PDB entry 2UY6 | X-ray diffraction, 2.50 A resolution | chains A and B of the 3 polymer chains in the assembly

== Chain A ==
Name: Periplasmid chaperone papd protein
From: Escherichia coli
UniProt: Q1R2W9 (Q1R2W9_ECOUT); residues 1-218 here correspond to UniProt positions 22-239 (UniProt number = residue number + 21)
Chain sequence (218 residues; numbered 1 to 218; the number before each row is that of its first residue):
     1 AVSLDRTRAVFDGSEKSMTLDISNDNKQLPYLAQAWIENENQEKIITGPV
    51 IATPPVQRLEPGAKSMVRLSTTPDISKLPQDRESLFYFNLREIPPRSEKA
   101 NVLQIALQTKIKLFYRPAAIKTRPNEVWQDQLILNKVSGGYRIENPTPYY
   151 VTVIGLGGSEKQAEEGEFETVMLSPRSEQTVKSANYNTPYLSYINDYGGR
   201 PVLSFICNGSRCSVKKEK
Disordered / not traced: 218
Disulfide bonds: C207-C212

== Chain B ==
Name: Pap fimbrial major pilin protein
From: Escherichia coli
UniProt: P04127 (PAPA_ECOLI); residues 1-163 here correspond to UniProt positions 23-185 (UniProt number = residue number + 22)
Chain sequence (163 residues; each row starts with the number of its first residue):
     1 APTIPQGQGKVTFNNTVVDAPCSISQKSADQSIDFGQLSKSFLEAGGVSK
    51 PMDLDIELVNCDITAFKGGNGAKKGTVKLAFTGPIVNGHSDELDTNGGTG
   101 LAIVVQGAGKNVVFDGSEGDANTLKDGENVLHYTAVVKKSSAVGAAVTEG
   151 AFSAVANFNLTYQ
Disordered / not traced: 1-9, 70-73
Sequence notes: engineered mutation N15 (Gly37 in P04127), L101 (Thr123 in P04127)
Disulfide bonds: C22-C61

== Interface between chain A and chain B ==
Residue-residue contacts - 85 pairs, chain A then chain B:
  A1(A) with I24(B), hydrogen bond (backbone-backbone); Q31(B)
  S3(A) with S23(B)
  L4(A) with P21(B)
  D5(A) with V18(B); P21(B)
  R6(A) with D19(B); P21(B)
  T7(A) with D19(B); A20(B); P21(B); Y162(B)
  R8(A) with Q163(B), hydrogen bond (side chain-backbone)
  D25(A) with S23(B), hydrogen bond; N60(B), hydrogen bond
  N26(A) with A29(B)
  L29(A) with A29(B), hydrophobic; D30(B)
  Y31(A) with A29(B), hydrogen bond (side chain-backbone); D30(B); Q31(B)
  R91(A) with N157(B)
  E92(A) with I24(B); Q31(B)
  P94(A) with D30(B)
  S97(A) with D30(B), hydrogen bond; S32(B)
  K99(A) with D34(B)
  A100(A) with D34(B); A151(B), hydrophobic
  N101(A) with I33(B); D34(B); F35(B), hydrogen bond (backbone-backbone); G36(B), hydrogen bond (side chain-backbone); Q37(B); A151(B); F152(B), hydrogen bond (backbone-backbone)
  V102(A) with S32(B); I33(B); F152(B), hydrogen bond (backbone-backbone); S153(B); A154(B), hydrogen bond (backbone-backbone)
  L103(A) with Q31(B); S32(B); I33(B), hydrogen bond (backbone-backbone); F35(B), hydrophobic; L54(B), hydrophobic; L93(B), hydrophobic; I103(B), hydrophobic; A154(B)
  Q104(A) with D30(B); Q31(B); S32(B); A154(B), hydrogen bond (backbone-backbone); V155(B); A156(B), hydrogen bond (backbone-backbone)
  I105(A) with Q26(B); Q31(B), hydrogen bond (backbone-backbone); L54(B), hydrophobic; A156(B); F158(B), hydrophobic
  A106(A) with A156(B), hydrogen bond (backbone-backbone); N157(B); F158(B), hydrogen bond (backbone-backbone)
  L107(A) with I24(B), hydrophobic; F158(B)
  Q108(A) with F158(B), hydrogen bond (backbone-backbone); N159(B); L160(B), hydrogen bond (backbone-backbone)
  T109(A) with L160(B)
  K110(A) with L160(B), hydrogen bond (backbone-backbone); T161(B); Y162(B), hydrogen bond (backbone-backbone)
  K112(A) with Q163(B), hydrogen bond (side chain-backbone)
  T152(A) with Q163(B)
  I154(A) with T76(B)
  F168(A) with K74(B)
  T170(A) with Q163(B)
  I194(A) with Q163(B)
  Y197(A) with T16(B); V17(B); V18(B); D19(B), hydrogen bond (backbone-backbone)
  R200(A) with D19(B), salt bridge; T76(B), hydrogen bond
Other interface residues (no listed pair), chain A (40 interface residues in all): Q28, P95, E98, I111, G198
Other interface residues (no listed pair), chain B (42 interface residues in all): C22, I56, G75, F81, G150

== Overview ==
40 residues of chain A and 42 residues of chain B are in contact; the contacts include 24 hydrogen bonds and 1
salt bridge. Polar contacts include R200(A)-D19(B), R8(A)-Q163(B) and D25(A)-S23(B).
Here chain A is Periplasmid chaperone papd protein and chain B is Pap fimbrial major pilin protein, both from
Escherichia coli. Entry 2UY6 (Crystal structure of the P pilus rod subunit PapA) was determined by X-ray
diffraction (same publication as 2UY7).
